1RF2 - chains D and H of the 5 polymer chains in the assembly; structure by X-ray diffraction, 1.35 A resolution.

Chain D (and H):
Protein: cholera toxin B protein (CTB)
Organism: Vibrio cholerae
Notes: chain H of this document is another copy of the same molecule, construct and numbering; everything in this record applies to it too
Reference sequence: P01556 (CHTB_VIBCH); residues 1-103 here correspond to UniProt positions 22-124 (UniProt number = residue number + 21)
Chain sequence (103 residues; numbered 1 to 103; the number before each row is that of its first residue):
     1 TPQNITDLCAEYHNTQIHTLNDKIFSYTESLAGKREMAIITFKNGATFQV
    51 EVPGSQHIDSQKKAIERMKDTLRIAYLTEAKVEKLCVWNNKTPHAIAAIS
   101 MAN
Disulfide bonds: C9-C86
Residues lining bound ligands: BV4 (1,3-bis-([3-[3-[3-(4-{3-[3-nitro-5-(galactopyranosyloxy)-benzoylamino]-propyl}-piperazin-1-yl)-propylamino-3,4-dioxo-cyclobutenyl]-amino-propoxy-ethoxy-ethoxy]-propyl-]amino-carbonyloxy)-2-amino-propane): Y12, E51, Q56, H57, Q61, W88, N90, K91

Chain D / chain H interface:
Pairs across the interface (59):
  F25(D) with A102(H); N103(H)
  S26(D) with M101(H); A102(H)
  Y27(D) with I99(H); S100(H); M101(H), hydrogen bond (backbone-backbone)
  T28(D) with I5(H); I99(H); S100(H)
  E29(D) with R67(H); M68(H); T71(H), hydrogen bond; A98(H); I99(H), hydrogen bond (backbone-backbone)
  S30(D) with L8(H); A97(H); A98(H)
  L31(D) with Q61(H), hydrogen bond (backbone-side chain); A64(H), hydrophobic; M68(H), hydrophobic; W88(H), hydrophobic; I96(H); A97(H), hydrogen bond (backbone-backbone)
  A32(D) with Y12(H); Q61(H); A97(H)
  G33(D) with Y12(H), hydrogen bond (backbone-side chain); Q61(H)
  K34(D) with I58(H)
  R35(D) with T1(H); P2(H); E11(H), salt bridge; Y12(H)
  E36(D) with S60(H), hydrogen bond; Q61(H); K63(H)
  M37(D) with P2(H)
  I39(D) with P2(H); Q3(H)
  T47(D) with Q3(H)
  E66(D) with K63(H); R67(H), salt bridge
  K69(D) with R67(H)
  D70(D) with R67(H), salt bridge
  R73(D) with R67(H); D70(H); T71(H), hydrogen bond
  Y76(D) with M101(H), hydrogen bond (side chain-backbone); A102(H), hydrogen bond (side chain-backbone); N103(H)
  L77(D) with I74(H), hydrophobic; T78(H); A80(H), hydrophobic
  T92(D) with T1(H); Q3(H)
  P93(D) with T1(H); P2(H); Q3(H)
Also at the interface, not in a pair above, chain D (26 interface residues in all): K23, Q49, P53
Also at the interface, not in a pair above, chain H (30 interface residues in all): N4, I65

Overview:
Chain D and chain H form an interface of 26 and 30 residues respectively; the contacts include 10 hydrogen
bonds and 3 salt bridges. Polar contacts include R35(D)-E11(H), E66(D)-R67(H) and D70(D)-R67(H). Chain D binds
compound BV4.
Both chains are cholera toxin B protein (CTB) (Vibrio cholerae). Entry 1RF2 (Cholera Toxin B-Pentamer
Complexed With Bivalent Nitrophenol-Galactoside Ligand BV4) was determined by X-ray diffraction (same
publication as 1RCV, 1RD9 and 1RDP).
